PDB entry 6O1D | electron microscopy, 3.40 A resolution | chains D and J of the 10 polymer chains in the assembly

[Chain D]
Molecule: Histone H2B type 1-J
Source organism: Homo sapiens
UniProtKB: P06899 (H2B1J_HUMAN); residues 0-125 here correspond to UniProt positions 1-126 (UniProt number = residue number + 1)
Chain sequence (126 residues; row label = number of the first residue in the row; numbering starts at 0):
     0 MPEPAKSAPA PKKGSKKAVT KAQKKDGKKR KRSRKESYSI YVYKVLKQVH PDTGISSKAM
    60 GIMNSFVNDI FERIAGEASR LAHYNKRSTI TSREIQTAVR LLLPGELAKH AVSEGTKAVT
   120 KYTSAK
Not modelled in the structure: 0-30, 125
UniProt features mapped onto this chain:
  - modified residue: Pro1 (N-acetylproline), Glu2 (ADP-ribosyl glutamic acid), Lys5 (N6-(2-hydroxyisobutyryl)lysine), Ser6 (ADP-ribosylserine), Lys11 (N6-(beta-hydroxybutyryl)lysine), Lys12 (N6-(2-hydroxyisobutyryl)lysine), Ser14 (Phosphoserine), Lys15 (N6-acetyllysine), Lys16 (N6-(beta-hydroxybutyryl)lysine), Lys20 (N6-(2-hydroxyisobutyryl)lysine), Lys23 (N6-(2-hydroxyisobutyryl)lysine), Lys24 (N6-(2-hydroxyisobutyryl)lysine), Lys34 (N6-(2-hydroxyisobutyryl)lysine), Glu35 (PolyADP-ribosyl glutamic acid), Ser36 (Phosphoserine), Lys43 (N6-(2-hydroxyisobutyryl)lysine), Lys46 (N6-(2-hydroxyisobutyryl)lysine), Lys57 (N6,N6-dimethyllysine), Arg79 (Dimethylated arginine), Lys85 (N6,N6,N6-trimethyllysine) and 6 more in UniProt
  - glycosylation: Ser112 (O-linked (GlcNAc) serine)
  - cross-link (Glycyl lysine isopeptide (Lys-Gly)): Lys5 (interchain with G-Cter in SUMO2), Lys20 (interchain with G-Cter in SUMO2), Lys34 (interchain with G-Cter in ubiquitin), Lys120 (interchain with G-Cter in ubiquitin)

[Chain J]
Molecule: 145-nt DNA strand
Sequence (145 nucleotides; row label = number of the first residue in the row):
     1 ATCAGGAAGT TCATATAAAA GGCAAACGGA AGCATTCTCA GAATATTCTT TGTGATGATG
    61 GAGTTTCACT CACAGAGCTG AACATGCCTT TTGATGGAGC AGTTTCCAAA TACACTTTTG
   121 GTAGAATCTG CAGGTGGATA TTGAT

[How chain D and chain J interact]
Contacting residue pairs (12):
  Ser32(D) with DT103(J), hydrogen bond to the phosphate
  Arg33(D) with DC27(J), sugar contact
  Tyr42(D) with DA20(J), phosphate contact
  Gly53(D) with DA20(J), phosphate contact
  Ile54(D) with DA20(J), phosphate contact
  Ser55(D) with DA19(J), phosphate contact
  Ser56(D) with DA19(J), hydrogen bond to the phosphate
  Arg86(D) with DC39(J), salt bridge to the phosphate; DA40(J), salt bridge to the phosphate
  Ser87(D) with DC39(J), hydrogen bond to the phosphate
  Thr88(D) with DT38(J), phosphate contact; DC39(J), hydrogen bond to the phosphate
Interface residues without a listed pair, chain D (11 interface residues in all): Lys85
Interface residues without a listed pair, chain J (8 interface residues in all): DG28

[Overview]
Chain D and chain J form an interface of 11 and 8 residues respectively; the contacts include 4 hydrogen bonds
and 2 salt bridges. Polar pairs include Ser32(D)-DT103(J), Ser56(D)-DA19(J) and Ser87(D)-DC39(J).
Here chain D is Histone H2B type 1-J (Homo sapiens) and chain J is a 145-nt DNA strand. Entry 6O1D (Cryo-EM
structure of the centromeric nucleosome with native alpha satellite DNA) was determined by electron microscopy
(same publication as 6DZT, 6E0C and 6E0P).
